PDB entry 5HN9 | X-ray diffraction, 2.12 A resolution | chains A and B

== Chain A (and B) ==
Molecule: Farnesyl pyrophosphate synthase, putative
Organism: Plasmodium vivax
Notes: chain B of this document is another copy of the same molecule, construct and numbering; everything in this record applies to it too
Reference sequence: A5K4U6 (A5K4U6_PLAVS); residues 22-396 here correspond to UniProt positions 1-375 (UniProt number = residue number - 21)
Chain sequence (375 residues; numbered 22 to 396; the number before each row is that of its first residue):
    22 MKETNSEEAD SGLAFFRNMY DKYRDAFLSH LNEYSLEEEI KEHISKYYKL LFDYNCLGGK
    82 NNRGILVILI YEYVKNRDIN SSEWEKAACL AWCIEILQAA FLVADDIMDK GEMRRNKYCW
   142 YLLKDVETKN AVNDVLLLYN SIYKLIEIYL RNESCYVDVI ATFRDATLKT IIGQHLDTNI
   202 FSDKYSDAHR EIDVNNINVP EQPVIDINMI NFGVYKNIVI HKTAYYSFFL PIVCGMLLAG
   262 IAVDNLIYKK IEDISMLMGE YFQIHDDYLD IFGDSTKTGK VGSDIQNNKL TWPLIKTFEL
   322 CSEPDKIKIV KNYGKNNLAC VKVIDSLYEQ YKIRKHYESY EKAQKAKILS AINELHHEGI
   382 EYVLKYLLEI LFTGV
Not modelled in the structure: 22-35, 97, 208-211, 263-264, 294, 303, 396 (chain B: 22-33, 210, 262-265, 303, 396)
Residues lining bound ligands: bph-1186 (04W; 2-{[3-(decyloxy)benzyl]oxy}-5-nitrobenzoic acid): Gly-80, Lys-81, Asn-82, Arg-84, Gln-119, Phe-122, Leu-123, Ala-125, Asp-126, Met-129, Arg-135, Arg-136, Thr-191, Ile-192, Gln-195, Lys-243, Tyr-247, Phe-283, Asp-287, Thr-299, Lys-301
What the authors report for this chain:
  - binding site for bph-1186: Lys-81, Arg-135, Arg-136, Lys-301
  - conformationally variable residues (loop rearrangement): Asn-266 to Gly-280 (from molecular simulation)

== How chain A and chain B interact ==
Residue-residue contacts - 120 pairs, chain A then chain B:
  Leu-52(A) / Ile-193(B)  hydrophobic
  Tyr-55(A) / Leu-189(B)
  Tyr-55(A) / Lys-190(B)
  Tyr-55(A) / Ile-193(B)  hydrophobic
  Ser-56(A) / Asn-238(B)
  Ser-56(A) / His-242(B)
  Leu-57(A) / Leu-197(B)  hydrophobic
  Leu-57(A) / Asn-238(B)
  Leu-57(A) / His-242(B)
  Glu-58(A) / Gly-234(B)
  Glu-58(A) / Val-235(B)
  Glu-58(A) / Asn-238(B)  hydrogen bond (backbone-side chain)
  Ile-61(A) / Leu-197(B)  hydrophobic
  Ile-61(A) / Ile-201(B)  hydrophobic
  Ile-61(A) / Asn-238(B)
  His-64(A) / Tyr-206(B)
  His-64(A) / Ala-209(B)
  His-64(A) / Met-230(B)
  Tyr-68(A) / His-196(B)
  Tyr-68(A) / Lys-205(B)
  Tyr-68(A) / Ile-213(B)  hydrophobic
  Tyr-69(A) / Ile-193(B)  hydrophobic
  Tyr-69(A) / His-196(B)  hydrogen bond
  Leu-71(A) / Ile-213(B)  hydrophobic
  Tyr-75(A) / Val-215(B)  hydrophobic
  Met-129(A) / Lys-150(B)
  Met-129(A) / Asn-154(B)
  Tyr-139(A) / Val-215(B)
  Tyr-139(A) / Asn-216(B)
  Tyr-139(A) / Ile-218(B)  hydrophobic
  Leu-143(A) / Ile-218(B)
  Leu-144(A) / Val-215(B)
  Leu-144(A) / Asn-217(B)
  Lys-145(A) / Asn-217(B)  hydrogen bond (backbone-backbone)
  Lys-145(A) / Asn-219(B)
  Lys-145(A) / Pro-221(B)
  Asp-146(A) / Lys-205(B)  hydrogen bond (backbone-side chain)
  Asp-146(A) / Ile-213(B)
  Asp-146(A) / Asp-214(B)
  Glu-148(A) / Pro-221(B)
  Lys-150(A) / Met-129(B)
  Lys-150(A) / Thr-199(B)
  Asn-151(A) / Asn-200(B)  hydrogen bond
  Val-153(A) / Val-153(B)  hydrophobic
  Asn-154(A) / Met-129(B)
  Asn-154(A) / Ile-192(B)  hydrogen bond (side chain-backbone)
  Asn-154(A) / Gln-195(B)
  Asn-154(A) / His-196(B)
  Val-156(A) / Leu-157(B)  hydrophobic
  Leu-157(A) / Val-156(B)  hydrophobic
  Leu-157(A) / Leu-157(B)  hydrophobic
  Leu-157(A) / Ile-192(B)
  Leu-158(A) / Ile-192(B)  hydrophobic
  Tyr-160(A) / Asn-161(B)  hydrogen bond
  Asn-161(A) / Tyr-160(B)  hydrogen bond
  Asn-161(A) / Thr-188(B)
  Asn-161(A) / Leu-189(B)
  Asn-161(A) / Ile-192(B)
  Tyr-164(A) / Arg-185(B)
  Lys-165(A) / Arg-185(B)
  Lys-165(A) / Asp-186(B)  salt bridge
  Glu-168(A) / Ala-182(B)
  Glu-168(A) / Arg-185(B)  salt bridge
  Val-178(A) / Val-178(B)  hydrophobic
  Ala-182(A) / Glu-168(B)
  Arg-185(A) / Tyr-164(B)
  Arg-185(A) / Lys-165(B)
  Arg-185(A) / Glu-168(B)  salt bridge
  Asp-186(A) / Lys-165(B)  salt bridge
  Thr-188(A) / Asn-161(B)
  Leu-189(A) / Tyr-55(B)
  Leu-189(A) / Asn-161(B)
  Lys-190(A) / Tyr-55(B)
  Ile-192(A) / Asn-154(B)  hydrogen bond (backbone-side chain)
  Ile-192(A) / Leu-157(B)
  Ile-192(A) / Leu-158(B)  hydrophobic
  Ile-192(A) / Asn-161(B)
  Ile-193(A) / Tyr-55(B)  hydrophobic
  Ile-193(A) / Tyr-69(B)  hydrophobic
  Gln-195(A) / Asn-154(B)
  His-196(A) / Tyr-68(B)
  His-196(A) / Tyr-69(B)  hydrogen bond
  His-196(A) / Asn-154(B)
  Leu-197(A) / Leu-57(B)  hydrophobic
  Leu-197(A) / Ile-61(B)  hydrophobic
  Thr-199(A) / Lys-150(B)
  Thr-199(A) / Asn-151(B)
  Asn-200(A) / Asn-151(B)  hydrogen bond
  Ile-201(A) / Ile-61(B)  hydrophobic
  Lys-205(A) / His-64(B)
  Lys-205(A) / Asp-146(B)  hydrogen bond (side chain-backbone)
  Tyr-206(A) / His-64(B)
  Tyr-206(A) / Ile-65(B)
  Ser-207(A) / His-64(B)
  Glu-212(A) / Lys-67(B)  salt bridge
  Ile-213(A) / Tyr-68(B)  hydrophobic
  Ile-213(A) / Leu-71(B)  hydrophobic
  Ile-213(A) / Asp-146(B)
  Asp-214(A) / Asp-146(B)  hydrogen bond (backbone-side chain)
  Val-215(A) / Leu-71(B)  hydrophobic
  Val-215(A) / Tyr-75(B)  hydrophobic
  Val-215(A) / Tyr-139(B)
  Val-215(A) / Leu-144(B)
  Asn-216(A) / Tyr-139(B)
  Asn-217(A) / Leu-144(B)
  Asn-217(A) / Lys-145(B)  hydrogen bond (backbone-backbone)
  Ile-218(A) / Tyr-139(B)  hydrophobic
  Ile-218(A) / Leu-143(B)
  Ile-218(A) / Leu-144(B)  hydrophobic
  Ile-218(A) / Lys-145(B)
  Asn-219(A) / Lys-145(B)
  Val-220(A) / Lys-145(B)
  Gly-234(A) / Glu-58(B)
  Val-235(A) / Glu-58(B)
  Asn-238(A) / Ser-56(B)
  Asn-238(A) / Leu-57(B)
  Asn-238(A) / Glu-58(B)  hydrogen bond (side chain-backbone)
  His-242(A) / Tyr-55(B)
  His-242(A) / Ser-56(B)
  His-242(A) / Leu-57(B)
Other interface residues (no listed pair), chain A (68 interface residues in all): Phe-48, His-51, Ile-65, Ile-128, Ser-162, Tyr-177, Pro-221
Other interface residues (no listed pair), chain B (68 interface residues in all): Phe-48, His-51, Leu-52, Ile-128, Val-147, Tyr-177, Asp-204

== Summary ==
Chain A and chain B each contribute 68 residues to their interface; the contacts include 15 hydrogen bonds and
5 salt bridges. Polar contacts include Lys-165(A)/Asp-186(B), Glu-168(A)/Arg-185(B) and Glu-212(A)/Lys-67(B).
Chain A binds bph-1186. From the paper: a binding site for bph-1186 at Lys-81(A), Arg-135(A) and Arg-136(A)
among others; conformational variability at Asn-266(A).
Both chains are Farnesyl pyrophosphate synthase, putative (Plasmodium vivax). Entry 5HN9 (Crystal structure of
Plasmodium vivax geranylgeranylpyrophosphate synthase complexed with BPH-1186) was determined by X-ray
diffraction together with 5HN7, 5HN8 and 5HNA from the same study.
